Entry 5FXE (X-ray diffraction, 1.90 A resolution); this record covers chains A and B.

# Chain A (and B)
Name: Eugenol oxidase
Source organism: Rhodococcus jostii RHA1
Notes: EC 1.1.3.38; chain B of this document is another copy of the same molecule, construct and numbering; everything in this record applies to it too
UniProtKB: Q0SBK1 (Q0SBK1_RHOJR); residue numbers follow UniProt; this construct covers 1-526
Chain sequence (526 residues; row label = number of the first residue in the row):
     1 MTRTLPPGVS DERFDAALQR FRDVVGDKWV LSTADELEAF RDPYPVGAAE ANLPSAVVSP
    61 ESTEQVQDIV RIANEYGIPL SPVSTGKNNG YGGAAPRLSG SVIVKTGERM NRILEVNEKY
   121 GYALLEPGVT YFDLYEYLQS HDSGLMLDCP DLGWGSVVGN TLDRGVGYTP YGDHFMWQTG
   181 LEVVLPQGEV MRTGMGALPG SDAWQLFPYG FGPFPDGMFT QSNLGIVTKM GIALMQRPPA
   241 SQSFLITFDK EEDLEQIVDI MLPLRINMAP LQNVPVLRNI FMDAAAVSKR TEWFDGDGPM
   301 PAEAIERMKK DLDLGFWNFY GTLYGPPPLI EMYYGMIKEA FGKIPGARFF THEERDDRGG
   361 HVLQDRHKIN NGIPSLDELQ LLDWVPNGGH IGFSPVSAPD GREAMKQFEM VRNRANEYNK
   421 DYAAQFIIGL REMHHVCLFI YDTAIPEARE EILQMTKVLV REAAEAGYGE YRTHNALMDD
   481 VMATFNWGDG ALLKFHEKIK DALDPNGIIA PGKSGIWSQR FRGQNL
Disordered / not traced: 1
Covalently attached groups: flavin-adenine dinucleotide (FAD) linked to His390
Ligand contacts:
  - Coniferaldehyde (CIY; (2E)-3-(4-hydroxy-3-methoxyphenyl)prop-2-enal): Asn89, Gly90, Tyr91, Asp151, Val166, Tyr168, Arg278, Met282, Glu378, Leu381, Gly392, Ser394, Gln425, Ile427, Val436, Leu438, Tyr471, Arg472
  - FAD (flavin-adenine dinucleotide): Tyr44, Pro82, Val83, Ser84, Thr85, Gly86, Lys87, Asn88, Asn89, Tyr91, Gly93, Thr106, Pro127, Pro150, Asp151, Leu152, Gly155, Ser156, Gly159, Asn160, Leu162, Asp163, Gly165, Val166, Tyr168, Gly225, Ile226, Val227, Glu378, Leu381, Leu438, Tyr471, Arg472, Lys513
From the paper describing this entry:
  - binding site for Coniferaldehyde: Tyr91, Tyr471, Arg472
  - specificity-determining residues: Gly392
  - catalytic residues: Tyr91, Tyr471, Arg472 (proposed by the authors, not directly observed)

# How chain A and chain B interact
Residue-residue contacts (159; chain A residue first):
  Lys119(A) - Leu262(B)
  Lys119(A) - Asp400(B)  salt bridge
  Tyr120(A) - Leu262(B)  hydrophobic
  Tyr120(A) - Ile266(B)
  Tyr120(A) - Pro399(B)  hydrophobic
  Tyr120(A) - Asp400(B)
  Tyr120(A) - Arg431(B)  hydrogen bond (backbone-side chain)
  Gly121(A) - Arg431(B)  hydrogen bond (backbone-side chain)
  Arg164(A) - Tyr209(B)
  Arg164(A) - Gly210(B)  hydrogen bond (side chain-backbone)
  Arg164(A) - Phe211(B)
  Arg164(A) - Gly212(B)  hydrogen bond (side chain-backbone)
  Arg164(A) - Phe214(B)
  Tyr171(A) - Arg431(B)  hydrogen bond
  Asp173(A) - Tyr209(B)  hydrogen bond
  Phe175(A) - Tyr209(B)  hydrophobic
  Phe175(A) - Phe214(B)  hydrophobic
  Met176(A) - Met176(B)  hydrophobic
  Met176(A) - Tyr209(B)
  Trp177(A) - Arg431(B)
  Val190(A) - Trp487(B)
  Val190(A) - Ala491(B)
  Met191(A) - Leu492(B)  hydrophobic
  Met191(A) - Phe495(B)  hydrophobic
  Arg192(A) - Trp487(B)
  Met195(A) - Gly469(B)
  Gly196(A) - Trp487(B)
  Ala197(A) - Phe485(B)
  Ala197(A) - Asn486(B)  hydrogen bond (backbone-backbone)
  Ala197(A) - Trp487(B)  hydrogen bond (backbone-backbone)
  Ala197(A) - Leu492(B)  hydrophobic
  Leu198(A) - Gly467(B)
  Leu198(A) - Tyr468(B)
  Leu198(A) - Gly469(B)
  Leu198(A) - Thr484(B)
  Leu198(A) - Phe485(B)  hydrophobic
  Pro199(A) - Thr484(B)
  Pro199(A) - Asn486(B)
  Pro199(A) - Trp487(B)
  Ser201(A) - Gly467(B)
  Leu206(A) - Ala398(B)  hydrophobic
  Leu206(A) - Arg431(B)
  Leu206(A) - Glu432(B)
  Phe207(A) - Val396(B)  hydrophobic
  Phe207(A) - Glu432(B)
  Phe207(A) - His434(B)
  Phe207(A) - Tyr471(B)  hydrophobic
  Tyr209(A) - Arg164(B)
  Tyr209(A) - Asp173(B)  hydrogen bond
  Tyr209(A) - Phe175(B)  hydrophobic
  Tyr209(A) - Met176(B)
  Gly210(A) - Arg164(B)  hydrogen bond (backbone-side chain)
  Gly210(A) - Tyr471(B)
  Phe211(A) - Arg164(B)
  Phe211(A) - Gln221(B)
  Phe211(A) - Glu470(B)
  Phe211(A) - Thr473(B)
  Phe211(A) - Val481(B)  hydrophobic
  Phe211(A) - Met482(B)
  Phe211(A) - Phe485(B)  hydrophobic
  Phe211(A) - Ser514(B)
  Gly212(A) - Arg164(B)  hydrogen bond (backbone-side chain)
  Gly212(A) - Thr220(B)
  Gly212(A) - Gln221(B)  hydrogen bond (backbone-side chain)
  Gly212(A) - Ser514(B)
  Pro213(A) - Gly217(B)
  Pro213(A) - Met218(B)
  Pro213(A) - Thr220(B)
  Pro213(A) - Gln221(B)
  Pro213(A) - His496(B)
  Pro213(A) - Ile516(B)
  Phe214(A) - Arg164(B)
  Phe214(A) - Phe175(B)  hydrophobic
  Phe214(A) - Gly217(B)  hydrogen bond (backbone-backbone)
  Phe214(A) - Met218(B)  hydrogen bond (backbone-backbone)
  Pro215(A) - Met218(B)  hydrophobic
  Pro215(A) - Phe495(B)  hydrophobic
  Gly217(A) - Pro213(B)
  Gly217(A) - Phe214(B)  hydrogen bond (backbone-backbone)
  Met218(A) - Pro213(B)
  Met218(A) - Phe214(B)  hydrogen bond (backbone-backbone)
  Met218(A) - Pro215(B)  hydrophobic
  Met218(A) - Met218(B)  hydrophobic
  Phe219(A) - Phe495(B)  hydrophobic
  Thr220(A) - Gly212(B)
  Thr220(A) - Pro213(B)
  Gln221(A) - Phe211(B)
  Gln221(A) - Gly212(B)  hydrogen bond (side chain-backbone)
  Gln221(A) - Pro213(B)
  Ser222(A) - Pro213(B)
  Ala233(A) - Arg431(B)
  Leu234(A) - Arg431(B)  hydrogen bond (backbone-side chain)
  Gln236(A) - Ile266(B)
  Gln236(A) - Asn267(B)  hydrogen bond
  Leu262(A) - Lys119(B)
  Leu262(A) - Tyr120(B)  hydrophobic
  Ile266(A) - Lys119(B)
  Ile266(A) - Tyr120(B)
  Ile266(A) - Gln236(B)
  Asn267(A) - Gln236(B)
  Val396(A) - Phe207(B)  hydrophobic
  Ala398(A) - Tyr120(B)
  Ala398(A) - Leu206(B)  hydrophobic
  Pro399(A) - Tyr120(B)
  Asp400(A) - Lys119(B)  salt bridge
  Asp400(A) - Tyr120(B)
  Arg431(A) - Tyr120(B)  hydrogen bond (side chain-backbone)
  Arg431(A) - Gly121(B)  hydrogen bond (side chain-backbone)
  Arg431(A) - Tyr171(B)  hydrogen bond
  Arg431(A) - Trp177(B)
  Arg431(A) - Leu206(B)
  Arg431(A) - Ala233(B)
  Arg431(A) - Leu234(B)  hydrogen bond (side chain-backbone)
  Glu432(A) - Leu206(B)
  Glu432(A) - Phe207(B)
  His434(A) - Phe207(B)
  Gly467(A) - Leu198(B)
  Gly467(A) - Ser201(B)
  Tyr468(A) - Leu198(B)
  Gly469(A) - Met195(B)
  Gly469(A) - Leu198(B)
  Glu470(A) - Phe211(B)
  Tyr471(A) - Phe207(B)  hydrophobic
  Tyr471(A) - Gly210(B)
  Thr473(A) - Phe211(B)
  Val481(A) - Phe211(B)  hydrophobic
  Met482(A) - Phe211(B)  hydrophobic
  Thr484(A) - Leu198(B)
  Thr484(A) - Pro199(B)
  Phe485(A) - Gly194(B)
  Phe485(A) - Ala197(B)
  Phe485(A) - Leu198(B)
  Phe485(A) - Phe211(B)  hydrophobic
  Asn486(A) - Ala197(B)  hydrogen bond (backbone-backbone)
  Asn486(A) - Pro199(B)
  Trp487(A) - Glu182(B)
  Trp487(A) - Val190(B)
  Trp487(A) - Met191(B)  hydrophobic
  Trp487(A) - Arg192(B)
  Trp487(A) - Gly196(B)
  Trp487(A) - Ala197(B)  hydrogen bond (backbone-backbone)
  Trp487(A) - Pro199(B)
  Ala491(A) - Val190(B)
  Leu492(A) - Ala197(B)  hydrophobic
  Phe495(A) - Leu185(B)  hydrophobic
  Phe495(A) - Met191(B)  hydrophobic
  Phe495(A) - Pro215(B)  hydrophobic
  Phe495(A) - Phe219(B)  hydrophobic
  Phe495(A) - Leu503(B)  hydrophobic
  His496(A) - Pro213(B)
  Lys498(A) - Glu189(B)  salt bridge
  Lys498(A) - Ala502(B)
  Lys498(A) - Leu503(B)
  Ala502(A) - Lys498(B)
  Ala502(A) - Ala502(B)  hydrophobic
  Leu503(A) - Phe495(B)  hydrophobic
  Ser514(A) - Phe211(B)
  Ser514(A) - Gly212(B)
  Ile516(A) - Pro213(B)
Other interface residues (no listed pair), chain A (78 interface residues in all): Glu182, Leu185, Gly194, Gly200, Gln205, Met235, Glu403, Leu430, Ala464, Arg472, Met478
Other interface residues (no listed pair), chain B (80 interface residues in all): Gly200, Asp202, Gln205, Ser222, Met235, Leu430, Ala464, Arg472, Met478, Ile499

# Summary
Chain A and chain B form an interface of 78 and 80 residues respectively; the contacts include 25 hydrogen
bonds and 3 salt bridges. Polar pairs include Lys119(A)-Asp400(B), Lys498(A)-Glu189(B) and
Tyr120(A)-Arg431(B). Ligands of chain A: Coniferaldehyde. From the paper: catalytic residues Tyr91(A),
Tyr471(A) and Arg472(A); a binding site for Coniferaldehyde at Tyr91(A), Tyr471(A) and Arg472(A).
Chain A and chain B are both Eugenol oxidase (Rhodococcus jostii RHA1); the structure, Crystal structure of
eugenol oxidase in complex with coniferyl alcohol, was determined by X-ray diffraction (same publication as
5FXD, 5FXF and 5FXP).
